6RIP - chains A and B of the 8 polymer chains in the assembly; structure by electron microscopy, 3.40 A resolution.

== Chain A (and B) ==
Molecule: DNA-directed RNA polymerase subunit alpha
From: Escherichia coli (strain K12)
Notes: EC 2.7.7.6; chain B of this document is another copy of the same molecule, construct and numbering; everything in this record applies to it too
UniProt: P0A7Z4 (RPOA_ECOLI); numbering as in UniProt (aligned over 1-329)
Chain sequence (329 residues; row label = number of the first residue in the row):
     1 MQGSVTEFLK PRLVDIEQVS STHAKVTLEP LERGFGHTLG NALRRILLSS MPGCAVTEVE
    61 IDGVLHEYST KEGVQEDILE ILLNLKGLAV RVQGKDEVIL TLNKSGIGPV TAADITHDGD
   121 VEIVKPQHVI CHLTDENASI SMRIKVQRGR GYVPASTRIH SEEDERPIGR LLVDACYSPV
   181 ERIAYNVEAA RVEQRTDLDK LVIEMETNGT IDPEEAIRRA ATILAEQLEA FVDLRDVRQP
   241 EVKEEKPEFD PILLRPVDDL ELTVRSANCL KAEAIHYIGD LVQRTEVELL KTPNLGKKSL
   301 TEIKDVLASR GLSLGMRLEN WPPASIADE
Unresolved in the structure: 1-6, 235-329 (chain B: 1-3, 233-329)
Curated features (UniProtKB/Swiss-Prot):
  - region: E162 to E165 (Required for interaction with Crp at class II promoters)
  - modified residue: R265 (ADP-ribosylarginine), K297 (N6-acetyllysine), K298 (N6-acetyllysine)
  - mutagenesis: R45 (R45C: In rpoA112; temperature-sensitive, blocks RNA polymerase assembly), E162 to E165 (5-fold decrease in CRP-class II promoter-dependent transcription), E165 (E165K: 5-fold decrease in CRP-class II promoter-dependent transcription), R191 (R191C: In rpoA101; temperature-sensitive)

== Chain A / chain B interface ==
Residue-residue contacts (43; chain A residue first):
  E7(A) - R150(B)  salt bridge
  F8(A) - R150(B)
  F8(A) - Q227(B)
  K10(A) - E226(B)  salt bridge
  P11(A) - Q227(B)
  P11(A) - A230(B)
  L13(A) - F231(B)  hydrophobic
  L28(A) - F231(B)  hydrophobic
  E32(A) - R150(B)  salt bridge
  F35(A) - I46(B)  hydrophobic
  F35(A) - S50(B)
  F35(A) - Q227(B)
  T38(A) - R45(B)  hydrogen bond
  N41(A) - N41(B)
  A42(A) - T38(B)
  R45(A) - G34(B)  hydrogen bond (side chain-backbone)
  R45(A) - T38(B)
  I46(A) - F35(B)  hydrophobic
  P52(A) - V5(B)  hydrophobic
  R150(A) - V5(B)  hydrogen bond (side chain-backbone)
  R150(A) - F8(B)
  R218(A) - F231(B)  hydrogen bond (side chain-backbone)
  R219(A) - T6(B)
  A221(A) - F231(B)  hydrophobic
  A221(A) - V232(B)
  T222(A) - V232(B)
  I223(A) - F8(B)  hydrophobic
  L224(A) - L228(B)  hydrophobic
  E226(A) - K10(B)  salt bridge
  Q227(A) - L9(B)  hydrogen bond (side chain-backbone)
  Q227(A) - F35(B)
  L228(A) - L39(B)  hydrophobic
  L228(A) - A221(B)
  L228(A) - L224(B)  hydrophobic
  F231(A) - L28(B)  hydrophobic
  F231(A) - L43(B)  hydrophobic
  F231(A) - I217(B)  hydrophobic
  V232(A) - R218(B)
  V232(A) - A221(B)  hydrophobic
  V232(A) - T222(B)
  D233(A) - R218(B)
  L234(A) - V14(B)  hydrophobic
  L234(A) - E214(B)
Interface residues without a listed pair, chain A (36 interface residues in all): L9, L31, G34, L39, S49, S50, H160, A230
Interface residues without a listed pair, chain B (37 interface residues in all): E7, P11, L31, E32, H37, A42, Q194, I223

== In short ==
Chain A and chain B form an interface of 36 and 37 residues respectively, with 5 hydrogen bonds and 4 salt
bridges. Polar pairs include E7(A)-R150(B), K10(A)-E226(B) and E32(A)-R150(B). UniProt lists 6 mutagenesis
sites on chain A.
Chain A and chain B are both DNA-directed RNA polymerase subunit alpha (Escherichia coli (strain K12)); the
structure, Cryo-EM structure of E. coli RNA polymerase backtracked elongation complex in swiveled state, was
determined by electron microscopy (same publication as 6RH3, 6RI7, 6RI9 and 6RIN).
